PDB entry 1CEX | X-ray diffraction, 1.00 A resolution | chain A

== Chain A ==
Name: Cutinase
Organism: Nectria haematococca mpVI
Notes: EC 3.1.1.-
Reference sequence: P00590 (CUTI1_FUSSO); residues 1-214 here correspond to UniProt positions 17-230 (UniProt number = residue number + 16)
Amino-acid sequence (214 residues; each row starts with the number of its first residue):
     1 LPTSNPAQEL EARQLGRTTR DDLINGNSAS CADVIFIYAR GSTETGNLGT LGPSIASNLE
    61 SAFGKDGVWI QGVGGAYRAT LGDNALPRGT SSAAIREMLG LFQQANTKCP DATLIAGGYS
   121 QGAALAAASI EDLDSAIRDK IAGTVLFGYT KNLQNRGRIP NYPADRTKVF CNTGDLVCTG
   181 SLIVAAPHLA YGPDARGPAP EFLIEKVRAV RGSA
Disordered / not traced: 1-16, 214
Construct notes: conflict A32 (Arg48 in P00590)
Swiss-Prot annotation at these positions:
  - active site: S120 (Nucleophile), D175, H188 (Proton donor/acceptor)
  - site (Transition state stabilizer): S42, Q121
  - modified residue: G16 (N-D-glucuronoyl glycine)
Disulfides: C31-C109, C171-C178

== Overview ==
Curated annotation (UniProt) lists 3 active-site residues.
Chain A is Cutinase (Nectria haematococca mpVI); the structure, Structure of cutinase, was determined by X-ray
diffraction, deposited together with 1AGY.
